5T4K - chain A; structure by X-ray diffraction, 2.25 A resolution.

Chain A:
Protein: HTH-type transcriptional regulatory protein GabR
Organism: Bacillus subtilis
Notes: fragment: EBO domain
Reference sequence: P94426 (GABR_BACSU); numbering as in UniProt (aligned over 107-471)
Sequence (365 residues; each row starts with the number of its first residue):
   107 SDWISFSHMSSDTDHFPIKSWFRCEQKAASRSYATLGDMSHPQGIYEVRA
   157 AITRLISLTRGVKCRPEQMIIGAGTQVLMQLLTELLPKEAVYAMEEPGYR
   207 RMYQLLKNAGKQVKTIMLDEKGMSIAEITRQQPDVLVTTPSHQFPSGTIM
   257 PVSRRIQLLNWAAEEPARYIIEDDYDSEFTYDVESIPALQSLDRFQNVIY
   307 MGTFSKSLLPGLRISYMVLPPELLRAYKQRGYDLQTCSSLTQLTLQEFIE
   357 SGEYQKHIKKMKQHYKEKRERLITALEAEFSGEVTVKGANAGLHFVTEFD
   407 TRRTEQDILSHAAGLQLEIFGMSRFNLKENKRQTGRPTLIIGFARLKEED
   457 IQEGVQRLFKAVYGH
Unresolved in the structure: 435-439
Construct notes: conflict Ala140 (Arg in P94426), Ala273 (Arg in P94426), Glu290 (Asp in P94426), Thr444 (Ala in P94426)
Residues lining bound ligands: 76U ((4S)-5-fluoro-4-[({3-hydroxy-2-methyl-5-[(phosphonooxy)methyl]pyridin-4-yl}methyl)amino]pentanoic acid): His114, Met115, Met145, Gly180, Thr181, Tyr205, Arg207, Thr245, Phe250, Asp279, Tyr281, Thr309, Ser311, Arg319, Ser321, Arg430, Phe431

Summary:
Chain A binds compound 76U.
Chain A is HTH-type transcriptional regulatory protein GabR (Bacillus subtilis); the structure, PLP and GABA
Trigger GabR-Mediated Transcription Regulation in Bacillus subsidies via External Aldimine Formation, was
determined by X-ray diffraction together with 5T4J and 5T4L from the same study.
